PDB entry 5UAH | X-ray diffraction, 4.10 A resolution (low resolution: residue-level contacts below are approximate; hydrogen-bond / salt-bridge calls are withheld) | chains A and C of the 6 polymer chains in the assembly

== Chain A ==
Protein: DNA-directed RNA polymerase subunit alpha
Source organism: Escherichia coli (strain K12)
Notes: EC 2.7.7.6
UniProt: P0A7Z4 (RPOA_ECOLI); residues 1-329 here = UniProt positions 1-329
Sequence (329 residues; numbered 1 to 329; the number before each row is that of its first residue):
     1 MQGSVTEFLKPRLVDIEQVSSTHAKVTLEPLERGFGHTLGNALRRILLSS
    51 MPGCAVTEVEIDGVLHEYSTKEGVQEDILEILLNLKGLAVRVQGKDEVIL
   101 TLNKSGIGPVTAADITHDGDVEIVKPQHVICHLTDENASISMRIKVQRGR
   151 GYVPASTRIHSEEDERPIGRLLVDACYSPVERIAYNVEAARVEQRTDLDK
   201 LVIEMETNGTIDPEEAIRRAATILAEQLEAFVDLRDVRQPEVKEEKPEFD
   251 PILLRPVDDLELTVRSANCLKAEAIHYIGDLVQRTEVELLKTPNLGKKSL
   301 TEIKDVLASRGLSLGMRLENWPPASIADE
Not modelled in the structure: 1-5, 239-329
Swiss-Prot annotation at these positions:
  - region: Glu-162 to Glu-165 (Required for interaction with Crp at class II promoters)
  - modified residue: Arg-265 (ADP-ribosylarginine), Lys-297 (N6-acetyllysine), Lys-298 (N6-acetyllysine)
  - mutagenesis: Arg-45 (R45C: In rpoA112; temperature-sensitive, blocks RNA polymerase assembly), Glu-162 to Glu-165 (5-fold decrease in CRP-class II promoter-dependent transcription), Glu-165 (E165K: 5-fold decrease in CRP-class II promoter-dependent transcription), Arg-191 (R191C: In rpoA101; temperature-sensitive)

== Chain C ==
Protein: DNA-directed RNA polymerase subunit beta
Source organism: Escherichia coli (strain K12)
Notes: EC 2.7.7.6
UniProt: P0A8V2 (RPOB_ECOLI); residue numbers follow UniProt; this construct covers 1-1342
Sequence (1342 residues; numbered 1 to 1342; the number before each row is that of its first residue):
     1 MVYSYTEKKRIRKDFGKRPQVLDVPYLLSIQLDSFQKFIEQDPEGQYGLE
    51 AAFRSVFPIQSYSGNSELQYVSYRLGEPVFDVQECQIRGVTYSAPLRVKL
   101 RLVIYEREAPEGTVKDIKEQEVYMGEIPLMTDNGTFVINGTERVIVSQLH
   151 RSPGVFFDSDKGKTHSSGKVLYNARIIPYRGSWLDFEFDPKDNLFVRIDR
   201 RRKLPATIILRALNYTTEQILDLFFEKVIFEIRDNKLQMELVPERLRGET
   251 ASFDIEANGKVYVEKGRRITARHIRQLEKDDVKLIEVPVEYIAGKVVAKD
   301 YIDESTGELICAANMELSLDLLAKLSQSGHKRIETLFTNDLDHGPYISET
   351 LRVDPTNDRLSALVEIYRMMRPGEPPTREAAESLFENLFFSEDRYDLSAV
   401 GRMKFNRSLLREEIEGSGILSKDDIIDVMKKLIDIRNGKGEVDDIDHLGN
   451 RRIRSVGEMAENQFRVGLVRVERAVKERLSLGDLDTLMPQDMINAKPISA
   501 AVKEFFGSSQLSQFMVQNNPLSEITHKRRISALGPGGLTRERAGFEVRDV
   551 HPTHYGRVCPIETPEGPNIGLINSLSVYAQTNEYGFLETPYRKVTDGVVT
   601 DEIHYLSAIEEGNYVIAQANSNLDEEGHFVEDLVTCRSKGESSLFSRDQV
   651 DYMDVSTQQVVSVGASLIPFLEHDDANRALMGANMQRQAVPTLRADKPLV
   701 GTGMERAVAVDSGVTAVAKRGGVVQYVDASRIVIKVNEDEMYPGEAGIDI
   751 YNLTKYTRSNQNTCINQMPCVSLGEPVERGDVLADGPSTDLGELALGQNM
   801 RVAFMPWNGYNFEDSILVSERVVQEDRFTTIHIQELACVSRDTKLGPEEI
   851 TADIPNVGEAALSKLDESGIVYIGAEVTGGDILVGKVTPKGETQLTPEEK
   901 LLRAIFGEKASDVKDSSLRVPNGVSGTVIDVQVFTRDGVEKDKRALEIEE
   951 MQLKQAKKDLSEELQILEAGLFSRIRAVLVAGGVEAEKLDKLPRDRWLEL
  1001 GLTDEEKQNQLEQLAEQYDELKHEFEKKLEAKRRKITQGDDLAPGVLKIV
  1051 KVYLAVKRRIQPGDKMAGRHGNKGVISKINPIEDMPYDENGTPVDIVLNP
  1101 LGVPSRMNIGQILETHLGMAAKGIGDKINAMLKQQQEVAKLREFIQRAYD
  1151 LGADVRQKVDLSTFSDEEVMRLAENLRKGMPIATPVFDGAKEAEIKELLK
  1201 LGDLPTSGQIRLYDGRTGEQFERPVTVGYMYMLKLNHLVDDKMHARSTGS
  1251 YSLVTQQPLGGKAQFGGQRFGEMEVWALEAYGAAYTLQEMLTVKSDDVNG
  1301 RTKMYKNIVDGNHQMEPGMPESFNVLLKEIRSLGINIELEDE
Not modelled in the structure: 1-2
Construct notes: engineered mutation Val-516 (Asp in P0A8V2)
Swiss-Prot annotation at these positions:
  - modified residue (N6-acetyllysine): Lys-1022, Lys-1200
  - mutagenesis: Ile-561 (I561S: Resistant to antibiotics salinamide A and B), Ile-569 (I569S: Resistant to antibiotics salinamide A and B), Ala-665 (A665E: Resistant to antibiotics salinamide A and B), Asp-675 (D675A/G: Resistant to antibiotics salinamide A and B), Asn-677 (N677H/K: Resistant to antibiotics salinamide A and B), Leu-680 (L680M: Resistant to antibiotics salinamide A and B), Glu-813 (E813K: Disrupts the enzyme's active center)
Ion coordination: Mg2+: Glu-813 (shared with 1 residue of chain D)
Small-molecule neighbours: rifampicin (RFP): Arg-143, Ser-509, Gln-510, Leu-511, Ser-512, Gln-513, Phe-514, Val-516, His-526, Arg-529, Ser-531, Leu-533, Gly-534, Arg-540, Pro-564, Asn-568, Ile-572, Arg-687
What the authors report for this chain:
  - mutagenesis - D516V, S531L (Kd 263 uM): decreased binding to rifampicin
  - mutagenesis - H526Y (IC50 >= 2 mM): abolished binding to rifampicin

== How chain A and chain C interact ==
Residue-residue contacts (64; chain A residue first):
  Asn-41(A) with Tyr-1087(C); Gly-1215(C); Arg-1216(C); Thr-1217(C); Gly-1218(C)
  Arg-44(A) with Tyr-1087(C); Gly-1091(C); Pro-1093(C)
  Arg-45(A) with Glu-1083(C); Asp-1084(C); Gly-1215(C); Arg-1216(C)
  Ser-49(A) with Glu-1083(C)
  Glu-67(A) with Lys-1057(C)
  Tyr-68(A) with Tyr-756(C); Ile-831(C); Ile-929(C); Ala-1055(C); Lys-1057(C)
  Thr-70(A) with Ser-730(C); Lys-755(C)
  Glu-72(A) with Tyr-726(C); Asp-728(C); Lys-958(C)
  Gly-73(A) with Tyr-726(C); Asp-728(C)
  Val-74(A) with Asp-728(C); Ala-729(C)
  Gln-75(A) with Val-727(C); Asp-728(C); Ala-729(C); Val-771(C)
  Asp-77(A) with Lys-755(C); Tyr-756(C); Asn-766(C); Met-768(C)
  Leu-79(A) with Leu-693(C); Tyr-756(C)
  Glu-80(A) with Met-768(C)
  Leu-83(A) with Leu-693(C); Arg-694(C)
  Lys-86(A) with Asp-826(C)
  Thr-134(A) with Tyr-726(C); Val-727(C); Asp-728(C); Leu-773(C)
  Tyr-152(A) with Val-823(C); Gln-824(C)
  Pro-154(A) with Arg-1059(C)
  Ser-156(A) with Arg-1059(C)
  Glu-162(A) with Thr-878(C)
  Leu-172(A) with Glu-876(C)
  Asp-174(A) with Asp-826(C)
  Arg-182(A) with Asn-1090(C); Gly-1091(C); Thr-1092(C)
  Ile-183(A) with Gly-1091(C)
  Ala-184(A) with Glu-1089(C); Asn-1090(C); Gly-1091(C)
  Tyr-185(A) with Tyr-1087(C); Gly-1218(C)
  Asn-186(A) with Glu-1089(C)
  Glu-204(A) with Asn-1090(C)
Also at the interface, not in a pair above, chain A (40 interface residues in all): Leu-65, His-66, Lys-71, Glu-76, Ile-107, Asp-135, Ala-155, Ile-159, Glu-165, Leu-171, Glu-181
Also at the interface, not in a pair above, chain C (48 interface residues in all): Arg-731, Gln-767, Pro-769, Arg-821, Lys-864, Ile-873, Gly-874, Thr-927, Val-928, Ile-1082, Met-1085, Asp-1214

== Overview ==
Chain A and chain C form an interface of 40 and 48 residues respectively. Ligands of chain C: rifampicin. From
UniProt: 6 mutagenesis sites on chain A; 7 mutagenesis sites on chain C. The paper reports that D516V and
S531L of chain C reduce binding to rifampicin; H526Y of chain C abolishes binding to rifampicin.
Here chain A is DNA-directed RNA polymerase subunit alpha and chain C is DNA-directed RNA polymerase subunit
beta, both from Escherichia coli (strain K12). Entry 5UAH (Escherichia coli RNA polymerase and Rifampin
complex, RpoB D516V mutant) was determined by X-ray diffraction (same publication as 5UAG, 5UAC, 5UAJ, 5UAL
and 5UAQ).
